PDB entry 7U32 | electron microscopy, 3.46 A resolution | chains A and H of the 20 polymer chains in the assembly

Chain A (and H):
Protein: Integrase
Organism: Visna/maedi virus EV1 KV1772
Notes: EC 2.7.7.-, 3.1.-.-; chain H of this document is another copy of the same molecule, construct and numbering; everything in this record applies to it too
Reference sequence: P35956 (POL_VILVK); residues 1-281 here correspond to UniProt positions 1226-1506 (UniProt number = residue number + 1225)
Amino-acid sequence (281 residues; numbered 1 to 281; the number before each row is that of its first residue):
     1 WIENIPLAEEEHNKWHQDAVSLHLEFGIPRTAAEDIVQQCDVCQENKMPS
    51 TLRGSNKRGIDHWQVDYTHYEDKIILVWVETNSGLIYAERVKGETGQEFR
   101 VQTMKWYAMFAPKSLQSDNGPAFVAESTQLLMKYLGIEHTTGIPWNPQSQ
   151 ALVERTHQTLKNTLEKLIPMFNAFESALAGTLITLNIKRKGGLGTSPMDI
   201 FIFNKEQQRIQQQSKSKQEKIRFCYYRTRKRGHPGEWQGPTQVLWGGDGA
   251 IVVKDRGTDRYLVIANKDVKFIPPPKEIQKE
Unresolved in the structure: 277-281 (chain H: 1-59, 277-281)
Metal / ion sites: Zn2+: H12, H16, C40, C43; Ca2+: D66, E154
Swiss-Prot annotation at these positions:
  - zinc finger: E3 to Q44 (Integrase-type)
  - DNA-binding region: R222 to P274 (Integrase-type)
  - binding site (Zn(2+)): H12, H16, C40, C43
  - binding site (Mg(2+)): D66, D118, E154
From the paper describing this entry:
  - catalytic residues: D66, D118, E154
  - binding site for DNA ev272: R231
  - Zn2+ coordination: H12
  - self-association interface (contacts with another copy of this molecule): F223, Y225, W245, V252, Y261, V263, I272
  - mutagenesis - E154Q, Y225A, W245E, W245L, V252A, V252D, I272E: abolished catalytic activity
  - mutagenesis - F223A, R231E, Y261A, Y261E, V263E: decreased catalytic activity
  - specificity-determining residues: W145, R231 (proposed by the authors, not directly observed)

How chain A and chain H interact:
Residue-residue contacts (7; chain A residue first):
  F223(A) - P240(H)  hydrophobic
  W237(A) - P275(H)
  K270(A) - P275(H)
  I272(A) - Y225(H)
  P275(A) - Y225(H)
  P275(A) - W237(H)
  K276(A) - K270(H)
Also at the interface, not in a pair above, chain A (10 interface residues in all): Y225, P240, P273, P274
Also at the interface, not in a pair above, chain H (9 interface residues in all): F223, I272, P273, K276

In short:
10 residues of chain A and 9 residues of chain H are in contact. From UniProt: a DNA-binding region, 4
Zn2+-binding residues and 3 Mg2+-binding residues on chain A. The paper reports catalytic residues D66(A),
D118(A) and E154(A); E154Q, Y225A and W245E of chain A, among others, abolish catalytic activity; 12
substitutions were tested in all.
Chain A and chain H are both Integrase (Visna/maedi virus EV1 KV1772); the structure, MVV cleaved synaptic
complex (CSC) intasome at 3.4 A resolution, was determined by electron microscopy together with 7Z1Z from the
same study.
